Entry 5I9Q (X-ray diffraction, 3.00 A resolution); this record covers chains A and B of the 3 polymer chains in the assembly.

# Chain A
Protein: 426c.TM4dV1-3 p120
Source organism: Human immunodeficiency virus 1
Amino-acid sequence (353 residues; row label = number of the first residue in the row; note: 104 numbers in that range are skipped by the numbering (no residue carries them; nothing is unmodelled there)):
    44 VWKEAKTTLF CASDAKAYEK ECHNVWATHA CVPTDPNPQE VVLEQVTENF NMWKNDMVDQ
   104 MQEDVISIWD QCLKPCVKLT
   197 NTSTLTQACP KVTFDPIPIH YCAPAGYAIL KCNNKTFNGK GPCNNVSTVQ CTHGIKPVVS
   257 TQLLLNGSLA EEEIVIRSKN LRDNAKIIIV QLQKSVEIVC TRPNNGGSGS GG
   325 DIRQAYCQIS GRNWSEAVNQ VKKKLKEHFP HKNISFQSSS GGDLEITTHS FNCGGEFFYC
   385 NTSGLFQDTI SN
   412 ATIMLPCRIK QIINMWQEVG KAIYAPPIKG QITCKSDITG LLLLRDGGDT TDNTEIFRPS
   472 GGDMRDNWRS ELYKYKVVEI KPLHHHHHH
Disordered / not traced: 44, 489-500
Disulfides: Cys54-Cys74, Cys65-Cys115, Cys119-Cys205, Cys218-Cys247, Cys296-Cys331, Cys377-Cys445, Cys384-Cys418
Glycans and other covalent adducts: N-acetylglucosamine (NAG) linked to Asn230, Asn241, Asn262, Asn337, Asn385, Asn396

# Chain B
Protein: 3BNC55 Fab heavy chain
Source organism: Homo sapiens
Notes: antibody fragment or engineered binder
Amino-acid sequence (225 residues; row label = number of the first residue in the row; a row labelled like 72A-72C holds insertion residues (72A, then the next letters in order)):
     1 QVQLVQSGTA VKRPGASVRV SCQASGYTFT DYFIYWWRQA PGQGLEWLGW IN
   52A P
    53 LTSQPSYPSR FQGRLTLTRD
72A-72C TFD
    73 EMLYMDLRGL RSDDTGIYFC ARRHSDYC
100A-100B DF
   101 DIWGSGTQII VSSASTKGPS VFPLAPSSKS TSGGTAALGC LVKDYFPEPV TVSWNSGALT
   161 SGVHTFPAVL QSSGLYSLSS VVTVPSSSLG TQTYICNVNH KPSNTKVDKR VEPKSCDKT
Disordered / not traced: 1, 127-136, 190-194, 213-219
Disulfides: Cys22-Cys92, Cys140-Cys196
Glycans and other covalent adducts: covalent link Gly139-Val181

# Interface between chain A and chain B
Residue-residue contacts - 31 pairs, chain A then chain B:
  Thr123(A) - Phe72B(B)
  Asn197(A) - Phe72B(B)
  Asp279(A) - Arg95(B)  salt bridge
  Asn280(A) - Trp50(B)  hydrogen bond
  Asn280(A) - Ser58(B)
  Ala281(A) - Tyr35(B)
  Ala281(A) - Trp50(B)  hydrophobic
  Ala281(A) - Arg95(B)
  Lys282(A) - Asp98(B)  salt bridge
  Ser364(A) - Tyr59(B)
  Gly365(A) - Gln56(B)  hydrogen bond (backbone-side chain)
  Gly365(A) - Pro57(B)
  Gly366(A) - Ser55(B)
  Gly366(A) - Pro57(B)
  Asp367(A) - Ser55(B)  hydrogen bond (backbone-side chain)
  Asp367(A) - Arg71(B)  salt bridge
  Ile370(A) - Thr54(B)
  Ile370(A) - Ser55(B)
  Ile370(A) - Gln56(B)
  Val430(A) - Thr30(B)
  Val430(A) - Arg71(B)
  Val430(A) - Thr72A(B)
  Leu455(A) - Trp50(B)  hydrophobic
  Leu455(A) - Gln56(B)
  Gly458(A) - Trp47(B)
  Gly459(A) - Trp47(B)
  Ser471(A) - Gln56(B)  hydrogen bond
  Gly472(A) - Thr54(B)
  Gly473(A) - Thr54(B)
  Asp474(A) - Leu53(B)
  Asp474(A) - Thr54(B)
Interface residues without a listed pair, chain A (26 interface residues in all): Leu122, Ser363, Gly431, Arg456, Thr462, Pro470, Arg476
Interface residues without a listed pair, chain B (19 interface residues in all): Phe33, Pro60, Ser61

# In short
26 residues of chain A face 19 of chain B across their interface; the contacts include 4 hydrogen bonds and 3
salt bridges. Polar pairs include Asp279(A)-Arg95(B), Lys282(A)-Asp98(B) and Asp367(A)-Arg71(B). Covalently
linked N-acetylglucosamine: at Asn230(A), Asn241(A), Asn262(A), Asn337(A), Asn385(A) and Asn396(A).
Chain A is 426c.TM4dV1-3 p120 (Human immunodeficiency virus 1) and chain B is 3BNC55 Fab heavy chain (Homo
sapiens); the structure, Crystal structure of 3BNC55 Fab in complex with 426c.TM4deltaV1-3 gp120, was
determined by X-ray diffraction, deposited together with 5FA2.
